5CTQ - chains A and B; structure by X-ray diffraction, 2.60 A resolution.

== Chain A (and B) ==
Molecule: Squamous cell carcinoma antigen recognized by T-cells 3
Organism: Homo sapiens
Notes: chain B of this document is another copy of the same molecule, construct and numbering; everything in this record applies to it too
UniProtKB: Q15020 (SART3_HUMAN); residue numbers follow UniProt; this construct covers 94-611
Chain sequence (561 residues; row label = number of the first residue in the row):
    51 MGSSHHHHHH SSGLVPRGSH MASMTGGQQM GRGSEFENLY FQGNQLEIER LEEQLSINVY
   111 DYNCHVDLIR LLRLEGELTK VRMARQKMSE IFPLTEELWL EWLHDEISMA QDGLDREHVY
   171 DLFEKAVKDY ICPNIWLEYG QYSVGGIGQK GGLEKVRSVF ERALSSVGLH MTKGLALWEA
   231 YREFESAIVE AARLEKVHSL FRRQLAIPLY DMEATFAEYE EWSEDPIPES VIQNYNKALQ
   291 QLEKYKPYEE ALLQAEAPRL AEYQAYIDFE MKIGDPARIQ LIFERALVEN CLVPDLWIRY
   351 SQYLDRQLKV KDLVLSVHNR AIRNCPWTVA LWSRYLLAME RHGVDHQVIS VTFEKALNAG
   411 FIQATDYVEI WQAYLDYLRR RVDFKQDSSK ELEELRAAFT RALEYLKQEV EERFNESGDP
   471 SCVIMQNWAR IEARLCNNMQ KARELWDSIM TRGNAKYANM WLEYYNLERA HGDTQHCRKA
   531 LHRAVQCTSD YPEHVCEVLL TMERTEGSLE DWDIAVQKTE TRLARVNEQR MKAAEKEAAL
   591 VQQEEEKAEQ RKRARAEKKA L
Unresolved in the structure: 51-93 (chain B: 51-93, 584-611)
Differences from the reference sequence: initiating methionine (51); expression tag (52-93)
Curated features (UniProtKB/Swiss-Prot):
  - region: Asn487 to Ala520 (Required for interaction with USP4)
  - motif: Arg601 to Lys608 (Nuclear localization signal)
  - modified residue: Ser215 (Phosphoserine)
  - natural variant: Val591 (V591M: Found in a patient with disseminated superficial actinic porokeratosis; uncertain significance)
What the authors report for this chain:
  - self-association interface (contacts with another copy of this molecule); pairs are residue here / residue on that copy: Arg356-Glu570 (salt bridge), Arg391-Asp563 (salt bridge), Glu513-Arg519 (salt bridge), Arg430, Arg484, Thr524, Arg554

== How chain A and chain B interact ==
Pairs across the interface - 55 pairs, chain A then chain B:
  Arg356(A) - Val566(B)
  Arg356(A) - Gln567(B)  hydrogen bond
  Arg356(A) - Glu570(B)  salt bridge
  Leu387(A) - Leu559(B)  hydrophobic
  Glu390(A) - Leu559(B)
  Arg391(A) - Asp563(B)  salt bridge
  Gln422(A) - Arg554(B)
  Asp426(A) - Arg554(B)  salt bridge
  Arg429(A) - Glu553(B)
  Arg429(A) - Arg554(B)  hydrogen bond (side chain-backbone)
  Arg429(A) - Thr555(B)  hydrogen bond (side chain-backbone)
  Arg429(A) - Glu556(B)
  Arg429(A) - Gly557(B)  hydrogen bond (side chain-backbone)
  Arg430(A) - Leu559(B)
  Asn477(A) - Arg554(B)  hydrogen bond
  Asn477(A) - Thr555(B)
  Arg480(A) - Thr551(B)
  Arg480(A) - Thr555(B)
  Arg484(A) - Arg519(B)
  Arg484(A) - Asp523(B)
  Arg484(A) - Thr524(B)  hydrogen bond
  Arg484(A) - Glu556(B)  salt bridge
  Leu485(A) - Thr555(B)
  Asn516(A) - Asn516(B)
  Arg519(A) - Arg480(B)
  Arg519(A) - Arg484(B)
  Arg519(A) - Glu513(B)  salt bridge
  Arg519(A) - Asn516(B)
  Arg519(A) - Ala520(B)
  Ala520(A) - Arg519(B)
  Ala520(A) - Ala520(B)  hydrophobic
  Thr524(A) - Arg484(B)  hydrogen bond
  Thr551(A) - Arg480(B)
  Glu553(A) - Arg429(B)  hydrogen bond (backbone-side chain)
  Arg554(A) - Gln422(B)
  Arg554(A) - Asp426(B)  salt bridge
  Arg554(A) - Arg429(B)  hydrogen bond (backbone-side chain)
  Thr555(A) - Arg429(B)  hydrogen bond (backbone-side chain)
  Thr555(A) - Asn477(B)
  Thr555(A) - Arg480(B)
  Thr555(A) - Leu485(B)
  Glu556(A) - Arg429(B)
  Glu556(A) - Arg484(B)  salt bridge
  Glu556(A) - Leu485(B)
  Gly557(A) - Arg429(B)  hydrogen bond (backbone-side chain)
  Gly557(A) - Arg430(B)
  Leu559(A) - Leu387(B)  hydrophobic
  Leu559(A) - Glu390(B)
  Leu559(A) - Arg391(B)
  Leu559(A) - Arg430(B)
  Asp563(A) - Arg391(B)  salt bridge
  Val566(A) - Arg356(B)
  Gln567(A) - Arg356(B)  hydrogen bond
  Glu570(A) - Gln352(B)
  Glu570(A) - Arg356(B)  salt bridge
Other interface residues (no listed pair), chain A (34 interface residues in all): Gln352, Ile481, Tyr515, Asp523, Cys527, Ser558, Trp562
Other interface residues (no listed pair), chain B (34 interface residues in all): Ile481, His521, Cys527, Ser558

== Overview ==
The chain A/chain B interface involves 34 residues from each chain; the contacts include 12 hydrogen bonds and
9 salt bridges. Among the polar pairs are Arg356(A)-Glu570(B), Arg391(A)-Asp563(B) and Asp426(A)-Arg554(B).
From the paper: a self-association interface involving Arg356(A), Arg391(A) and Arg430(A) among others.
Both chains are Squamous cell carcinoma antigen recognized by T-cells 3 (Homo sapiens). Entry 5CTQ (Crystal
structure of human SART3/TIP110 half-a TPR (HAT) domain) was determined by X-ray diffraction, deposited
together with 5CTR.
